Entry 9M5P (electron microscopy, 3.30 A resolution); this record covers chains 2 and 6 of the 6 polymer chains in the assembly.

[Chain 2 (and 6)]
Protein: Amyloid-beta protein 40
Organism: Homo sapiens
Notes: chain 6 of this document is another copy of the same molecule, construct and numbering; everything in this record applies to it too
UniProtKB: P05067 (A4_HUMAN); residues 1-40 here correspond to UniProt positions 672-711 (UniProt number = residue number + 671)
Chain sequence (40 residues; numbered 1 to 40; the number before each row is that of its first residue):
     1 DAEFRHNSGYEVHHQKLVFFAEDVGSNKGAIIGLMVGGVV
Unresolved in the structure: 1-15, 38-40
Differences from the reference sequence: variant Asn7 (Asp678 in P05067)

[Chain 2 / chain 6 interface]
Residue-residue contacts (4):
  Phe20(2) with Leu34(6)
  Val24(2) with Ile31(6), hydrophobic
  Ile31(2) with Val24(6)
  Gly33(2) with Ala21(6)
Other interface residues (no listed pair), chain 2 (8 interface residues in all): Phe19, Ala21, Ile32, Val36
Other interface residues (no listed pair), chain 6 (8 interface residues in all): Phe19, Ile32, Gly33, Val36

[Overview]
The chain 2/chain 6 interface involves 8 residues from each chain.
Both chains are Amyloid-beta protein 40 (Homo sapiens). Entry 9M5P (I-type amyloid fibril (40) of Tottori
(D7N) mutant) was determined by electron microscopy (same publication as 9M5Q, 9M5R and 9UMH).
